PDB entry 8FCL | electron microscopy, 3.51 A resolution | chains A and F of the 7 polymer chains in the assembly

# Chain A (and F)
Molecule: Transitional endoplasmic reticulum ATPase
Source organism: Homo sapiens
Notes: EC 3.6.4.6; chain F of this document is another copy of the same molecule, construct and numbering; everything in this record applies to it too
UniProtKB: P55072 (TERA_HUMAN); residue numbers follow UniProt; this construct covers 1-806
Sequence (806 residues; numbered 1 to 806; the number before each row is that of its first residue):
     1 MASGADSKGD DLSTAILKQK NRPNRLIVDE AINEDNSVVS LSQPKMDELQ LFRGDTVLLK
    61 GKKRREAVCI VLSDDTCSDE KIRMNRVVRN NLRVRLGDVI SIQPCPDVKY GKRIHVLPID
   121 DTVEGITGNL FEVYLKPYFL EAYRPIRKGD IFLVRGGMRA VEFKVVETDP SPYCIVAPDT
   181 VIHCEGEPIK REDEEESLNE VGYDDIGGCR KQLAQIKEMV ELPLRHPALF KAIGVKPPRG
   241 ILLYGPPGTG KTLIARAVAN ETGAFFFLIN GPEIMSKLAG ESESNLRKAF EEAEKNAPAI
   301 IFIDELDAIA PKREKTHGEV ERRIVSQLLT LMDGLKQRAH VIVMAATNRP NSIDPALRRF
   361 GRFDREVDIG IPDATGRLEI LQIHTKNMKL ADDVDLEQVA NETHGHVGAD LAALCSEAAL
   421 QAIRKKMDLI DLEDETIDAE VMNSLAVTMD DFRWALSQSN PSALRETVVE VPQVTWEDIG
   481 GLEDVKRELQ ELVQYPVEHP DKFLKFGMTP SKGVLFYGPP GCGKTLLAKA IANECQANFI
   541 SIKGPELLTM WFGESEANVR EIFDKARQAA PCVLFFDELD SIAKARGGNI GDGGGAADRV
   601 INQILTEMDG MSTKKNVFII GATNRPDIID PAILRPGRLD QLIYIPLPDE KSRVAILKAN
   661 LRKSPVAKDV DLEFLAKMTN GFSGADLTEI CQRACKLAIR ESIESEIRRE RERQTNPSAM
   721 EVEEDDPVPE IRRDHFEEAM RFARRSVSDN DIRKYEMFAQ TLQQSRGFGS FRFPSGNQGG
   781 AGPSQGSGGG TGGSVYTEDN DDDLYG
Not modelled in the structure: 1-22, 708-727, 764-806
UniProt features mapped onto this chain:
  - region: T797 to G806 (Interaction with UBXN6)
  - motif: D802 to G806 (PIM motif)
  - binding site (ATP): P247 to L253, N348, H384, G521 to L526
  - modified residue: A2 (N-acetylalanine), S3 (Phosphoserine), S7 (Phosphoserine), S13 (Phosphoserine), S37 (Phosphoserine), K315 (N6,N6,N6-trimethyllysine), T436 (Phosphothreonine), S462 (Phosphoserine), K502 (N6-acetyllysine), K505 (N6-acetyllysine), K668 (N6-acetyllysine), S702 (Phosphoserine), K754 (N6-acetyllysine), S770 (Phosphoserine), S775 (Phosphoserine), S787 (Phosphoserine), Y805 (Phosphotyrosine)
  - cross-link (Glycyl lysine isopeptide (Lys-Gly)): K8 (interchain with G-Cter in SUMO2), K18 (interchain with G-Cter in SUMO2)
  - natural variant: R95 (R95G: In IBMPFD1), G97 (G97E: In CMT2Y), I126 (I126F: In IBMPFD1; uncertain significance), R155 (R155C: In IBMPFD1; R155H: In FTDALS6 and IBMPFD1; R155L: In IBMPFD1; R155P: In IBMPFD1; R155S: In IBMPFD1), R159 (R159G: In FTDALS6; R159H: In IBMPFD1), A160 (A160T: In IBMPFD1; uncertain significance), E185 (E185K: In CMT2Y), R191 (R191Q: In FTDALS6 and IBMPFD1), L198 (L198W: In IBMPFD1), A232 (A232E: In IBMPFD1), I254 (I254F: In IBMPFD1; uncertain significance), I369 (I369T: In IBMPFD1; uncertain significance), 2 further natural variant entries in UniProt
  - mutagenesis: F52 to D55 (Abolishes interaction with NPLOC4; when associated with A-110), R53 (R53A: Minor effect on affinity for ATP and ADP), R86 (R86A: Strongly increased affinity for ATP. Strongly reduced affinity for ADP), Y110 (Y110A: Abolishes interaction with NPLOC4; when associated with 52-A--A-55), R113 to H115 (Severely reduced binding to DERL1), F131 (F131R: Severely reduced binding to DERL1), L140 (L140D: Severely reduced binding to DERL1), D179 (D179R: No effect on binding to DERL1), H183 (H183W: Severely reduced binding to DERL1), K251 (K251Q: Impairs ERAD degradation of HMGCR and does not inhibit interaction with RHBDD1; when associated with Q-524), E305 (E305Q: Defect in ubiquitin-dependent protein degradation by the proteasome; when associated with Q-578), K312 (K312A: Does not affect methylation by VCPKMT), 8 further mutagenesis entries in UniProt
Small-molecule neighbours:
  - ADP (adenosine-5'-diphosphate), molecule 1: D205, I206, G207, G208, P247, G248, T249, G250, T252, L253, D304, I380, H384, G408, A409, A412
  - ADP, molecule 2: D478, I479, G480, P520, G521, C522, G523, K524, T525, L526, D577, N624, I656, N660, G684, A685, T688

# Chain A / chain F interface
Residue-residue contacts (72):
  G125(A) with A232(F)
  R159(A) with A232(F), hydrogen bond (side chain-backbone)
  P272(A) with R313(F)
  S276(A) with R323(F); S326(F)
  L278(A) with E319(F)
  A279(A) with E319(F), hydrogen bond (backbone-side chain)
  E305(A) with R313(F), salt bridge; R359(F), salt bridge
  A308(A) with R313(F)
  H317(A) with H317(F)
  E321(A) with R322(F), salt bridge
  A409(A) with F360(F)
  D410(A) with F360(F)
  A413(A) with F360(F), hydrophobic
  S416(A) with V235(F)
  E417(A) with R365(F), salt bridge
  L420(A) with F230(F), hydrophobic
  I423(A) with L229(F), hydrophobic; I233(F), hydrophobic
  R424(A) with L222(F); L229(F)
  E435(A) with A232(F)
  I437(A) with A232(F), hydrophobic; I233(F), hydrophobic
  M442(A) with I233(F), hydrophobic
  S457(A) with K614(F); K615(F), hydrogen bond (backbone-side chain)
  S459(A) with K615(F)
  N460(A) with K615(F), hydrogen bond
  L464(A) with G610(F)
  R465(A) with T606(F)
  L548(A) with A597(F), hydrophobic; N602(F)
  F552(A) with A597(F); D598(F); R599(F); N602(F)
  E578(A) with R635(F), salt bridge
  K584(A) with G595(F)
  A585(A) with G594(F); G595(F), hydrogen bond (backbone-backbone)
  R586(A) with G593(F); G594(F)
  G587(A) with G593(F); G594(F), hydrogen bond (backbone-backbone); G595(F)
  K663(A) with F506(F); G507(F)
  S664(A) with F506(F)
  P665(A) with K505(F); F506(F)
  Q692(A) with M508(F)
  C695(A) with F506(F); M508(F), hydrophobic
  K696(A) with M508(F)
  I699(A) with F506(F), hydrophobic; M508(F), hydrophobic
  S702(A) with K502(F)
  I703(A) with Y495(F); H499(F); K502(F)
  E706(A) with H499(F), salt bridge; K502(F), salt bridge
  I707(A) with Y495(F)
  V728(A) with F506(F)
  P729(A) with K505(F); F506(F)
  E730(A) with F506(F)
  I731(A) with F506(F)
  F742(A) with Q763(F)
  R744(A) with Q763(F)
Also at the interface, not in a pair above, chain A (56 interface residues in all): E273, M275, D307, D592, R693, A698
Also at the interface, not in a pair above, chain F (40 interface residues in all): F503, R560, A596, T761, L762

# Summary
Chain A and chain F form an interface of 56 and 40 residues respectively; the contacts include 6 hydrogen
bonds and 7 salt bridges. Among the polar pairs are E305(A)-R313(F), E305(A)-R359(F) and E321(A)-R322(F).
Ligands of chain A: ADP.
Chain A and chain F are both Transitional endoplasmic reticulum ATPase (Homo sapiens); the structure, Cryo-EM
structure of p97:UBXD1 closed state, was determined by electron microscopy (same publication as 8FCM, 8FCN,
8FCO, 8FCP, 8FCQ, 8FCR and 8FCT).
